8ZCA - chains D and F of the 3 polymer chains in the assembly; structure by X-ray diffraction, 2.50 A resolution.

Chain D:
Name: 1C8 Fab heavy chain
Organism: Homo sapiens
Notes: antibody fragment or engineered binder
Chain sequence (225 residues; each row starts with the number of its first residue):
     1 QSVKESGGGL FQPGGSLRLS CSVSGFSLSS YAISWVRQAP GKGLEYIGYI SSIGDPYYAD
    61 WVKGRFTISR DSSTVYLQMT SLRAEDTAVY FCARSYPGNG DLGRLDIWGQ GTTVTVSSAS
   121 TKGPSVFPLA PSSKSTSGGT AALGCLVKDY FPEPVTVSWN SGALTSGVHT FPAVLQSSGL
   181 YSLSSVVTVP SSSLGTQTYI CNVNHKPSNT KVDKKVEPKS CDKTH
Not modelled in the structure: 62, 134-137, 220-225
Disulfide bonds: Cys21-Cys92, Cys145-Cys201
Bound ions: Ca2+: Asp101 (shared with 3 residues of chain A)

Chain F:
Name: Leukocyte surface antigen CD47
Organism: Homo sapiens
UniProtKB: Q08722 (CD47_HUMAN); residues 1-121 here correspond to UniProt positions 19-139 (UniProt number = residue number + 18)
Chain sequence (131 residues; numbered 1 to 131; the number before each row is that of its first residue):
     1 ELLFNKTKSV EFTFGNDTVV IPCFVTNMEA QNTTEVYVKW KFKGRDIYTF DGALNKSTVP
    61 TDFSSAKIEV SQLLKGDASL KMDKSDAVSH TGNYTCEVTE LTREGETIIE LKYRVVSWFS
   121 PGSHHHHHHH H
Not modelled in the structure: 116-131
Construct notes: conflict Gly15 (Cys33 in Q08722); expression tag (122-131)
Modified positions: Glu1 (pyroglutamic acid; PCA)
Disulfide bonds: Cys23-Cys96
Covalent attachments: N-acetylglucosamine (NAG) linked to Asn16, Asn93

Interface between chain D and chain F:
Residue-residue contacts (13; chain D residue first):
  Ser52(D) - Glu106(F)
  Ile53(D) - Asn93(F)
  Ile53(D) - Ile108(F)  hydrophobic
  Tyr57(D) - Lys43(F)
  Tyr57(D) - Gly44(F)
  Tyr96(D) - Glu104(F)  hydrogen bond
  Gly98(D) - Glu106(F)
  Asn99(D) - Lys41(F)
  Asn99(D) - Thr95(F)
  Asn99(D) - Glu97(F)
  Asn99(D) - Glu106(F)  hydrogen bond
  Asp101(D) - Lys39(F)  salt bridge
  Asp101(D) - Lys41(F)  salt bridge
Also at the interface, not in a pair above, chain D (9 interface residues in all): Tyr49, Pro97
From the paper, about this interface:
  - hot spots on chain F (mutagenesis) - E106A: decreased binding to Hu1C8

Summary:
The interface between chain D and chain F involves 9 residues on one side and 10 on the other; the contacts
include 2 hydrogen bonds and 2 salt bridges. Polar contacts include Asp101(D)-Lys39(F), Asp101(D)-Lys41(F) and
Tyr96(D)-Glu104(F). Covalently linked N-acetylglucosamine: at Asn16(F) and Asn93(F). From the paper: E106A of
chain F reduces binding to Hu1C8.
Chain D is 1C8 Fab heavy chain and chain F is Leukocyte surface antigen CD47, both from Homo sapiens; the
structure, Crystal structure of human CD47 ECD bound to Fab of Hu1C8, was determined by X-ray diffraction.
